9J2K - chains A and B; structure by X-ray diffraction, 1.76 A resolution.

[Chain A (and B)]
Molecule: Aminotransferase, class III
Source organism: Pseudomonas putida KT2440
Notes: EC 2.6.1.96; chain B of this document is another copy of the same molecule, construct and numbering; everything in this record applies to it too
UniProtKB: Q88J50 (Q88J50_PSEPK); residues 1-459 here = UniProt positions 1-459
Amino-acid sequence (459 residues; each row starts with the number of its first residue):
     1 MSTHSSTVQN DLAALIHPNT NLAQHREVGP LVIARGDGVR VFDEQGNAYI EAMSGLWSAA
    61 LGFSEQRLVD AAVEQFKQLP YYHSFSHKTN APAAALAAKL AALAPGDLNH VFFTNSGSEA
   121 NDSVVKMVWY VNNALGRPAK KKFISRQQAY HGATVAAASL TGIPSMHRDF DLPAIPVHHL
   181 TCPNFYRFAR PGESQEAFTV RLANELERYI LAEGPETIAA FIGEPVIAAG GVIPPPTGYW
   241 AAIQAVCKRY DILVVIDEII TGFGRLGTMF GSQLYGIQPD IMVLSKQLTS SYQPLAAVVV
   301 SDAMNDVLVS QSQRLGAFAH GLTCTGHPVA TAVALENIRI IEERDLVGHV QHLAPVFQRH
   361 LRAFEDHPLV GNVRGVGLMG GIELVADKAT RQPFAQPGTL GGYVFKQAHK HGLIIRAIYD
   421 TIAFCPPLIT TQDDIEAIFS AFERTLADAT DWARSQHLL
Disordered / not traced: 1-4 (chain B: 1-2)
Modified residues: Lys286 ((2S)-2-amino-6-[[3-hydroxy-2-methyl-5-(phosphonooxymethyl)pyridin-4-yl]methylideneamino]hexanoic acid; LLP)
From the paper describing this entry:
  - catalytic residues: Lys286
  - self-association interface (contacts with another copy of this molecule): Asn115
  - mutagenesis - L322F (8-fold): increased binding to cofactor
  - mutagenesis - L322F (Tm change 6 degC): increased stability
  - mutagenesis - L322F: increased catalytic activity
  - mutagenesis - L322F: increased binding to amine donor
  - mutagenesis - I259V: decreased catalytic activity
  - mutagenesis - L322F/C324Y: decreased binding to PLP

[How chain A and chain B interact]
Pairs across the interface (280; chain A residue first):
  Thr7(A) - Ala91(B)
  Thr7(A) - Ala94(B)
  Asn10(A) - Ala94(B)
  Asn10(A) - Ala95(B)
  Asn10(A) - Ala98(B)
  Asp11(A) - Thr89(B)  hydrogen bond
  Asp11(A) - Ala94(B)
  Ala13(A) - Asn109(B)
  Ala13(A) - His110(B)
  Ala14(A) - Ala97(B)
  Ala14(A) - Ala98(B)
  Ala14(A) - Asn109(B)
  Ala14(A) - His110(B)
  Ala14(A) - Val111(B)  hydrogen bond (backbone-backbone)
  Leu15(A) - Thr89(B)
  Leu15(A) - Ala97(B)  hydrophobic
  Leu15(A) - Val111(B)
  Leu15(A) - Phe113(B)  hydrophobic
  Ile16(A) - His110(B)
  Ile16(A) - Val111(B)  hydrogen bond (backbone-backbone)
  Ile16(A) - Phe112(B)
  Ile16(A) - Val300(B)  hydrophobic
  Ile16(A) - Asn305(B)
  His17(A) - Ser84(B)  hydrogen bond (side chain-backbone)
  His17(A) - Lys88(B)  hydrogen bond (side chain-backbone)
  His17(A) - Thr89(B)
  His17(A) - Phe318(B)
  Pro18(A) - Ser84(B)
  Pro18(A) - Phe85(B)
  Pro18(A) - Phe112(B)  hydrophobic
  Pro18(A) - His320(B)
  Pro18(A) - Gly321(B)
  Pro18(A) - Thr325(B)
  Asn19(A) - Phe85(B)
  Asn19(A) - Ser86(B)  hydrogen bond (backbone-backbone)
  Asn19(A) - Phe318(B)  hydrogen bond (backbone-backbone)
  Asn19(A) - Ala319(B)
  Asn19(A) - His320(B)  hydrogen bond (backbone-backbone)
  Asn19(A) - Gly321(B)
  Thr20(A) - Ser84(B)
  Thr20(A) - Phe85(B)
  Thr20(A) - Ser86(B)  hydrogen bond (side chain-backbone)
  Thr20(A) - His87(B)  hydrogen bond (side chain-backbone)
  Thr20(A) - Ser312(B)
  Thr20(A) - Ala317(B)
  Thr20(A) - Phe318(B)  hydrogen bond (backbone-backbone)
  Asn21(A) - His87(B)
  Asn21(A) - Ser312(B)  hydrogen bond
  Asn21(A) - Gly316(B)  hydrogen bond (side chain-backbone)
  Asn21(A) - Ala317(B)
  Leu22(A) - Leu308(B)  hydrophobic
  Leu22(A) - Ser312(B)  hydrogen bond (backbone-side chain)
  Leu22(A) - Phe318(B)  hydrophobic
  Ala23(A) - Val309(B)
  Ala23(A) - Ser312(B)  hydrogen bond (backbone-side chain)
  Ala23(A) - Gln313(B)
  His25(A) - His87(B)  hydrogen bond
  Arg26(A) - Asn305(B)
  Arg26(A) - Asp306(B)  salt bridge
  Arg26(A) - Val309(B)
  Val28(A) - His87(B)
  Gly29(A) - His87(B)
  Pro30(A) - His87(B)
  Pro30(A) - Thr89(B)
  Leu31(A) - His87(B)  hydrogen bond (backbone-backbone)
  Leu31(A) - Lys88(B)
  Leu31(A) - Thr89(B)  hydrogen bond (backbone-backbone)
  Val32(A) - Thr89(B)
  Ile33(A) - Leu79(B)
  Ile33(A) - Tyr82(B)  hydrophobic
  Ile33(A) - Lys88(B)
  Ile33(A) - Thr89(B)  hydrogen bond (backbone-backbone)
  Ile33(A) - Asn90(B)
  Ala34(A) - Gln78(B)  hydrogen bond (backbone-side chain)
  Ala34(A) - Leu79(B)
  Arg35(A) - Gln78(B)
  Arg35(A) - Leu79(B)
  Gly36(A) - Gln78(B)  hydrogen bond (backbone-backbone)
  Gly36(A) - Leu79(B)
  Glu51(A) - Tyr82(B)  hydrogen bond
  Gly55(A) - His83(B)
  Leu56(A) - Tyr81(B)
  Leu56(A) - His83(B)
  Leu56(A) - Phe85(B)  hydrophobic
  Leu56(A) - Thr323(B)
  Ser58(A) - Tyr81(B)
  Ser58(A) - Thr323(B)
  Phe63(A) - Pro80(B)
  Phe63(A) - Tyr81(B)
  Phe63(A) - Tyr82(B)  hydrophobic
  Val69(A) - Phe76(B)  hydrophobic
  Ala72(A) - Phe76(B)  hydrophobic
  Val73(A) - Val73(B)  hydrophobic
  Phe76(A) - Val69(B)  hydrophobic
  Phe76(A) - Ala72(B)  hydrophobic
  Phe76(A) - Tyr292(B)
  Phe76(A) - Gln293(B)
  Gln78(A) - Arg35(B)
  Gln78(A) - Gly36(B)  hydrogen bond (backbone-backbone)
  Leu79(A) - Ile33(B)
  Leu79(A) - Ala34(B)
  Leu79(A) - Arg35(B)
  Leu79(A) - Gly36(B)
  Pro80(A) - Phe63(B)
  Pro80(A) - Tyr292(B)
  Tyr81(A) - Leu56(B)
  Tyr81(A) - Ser58(B)
  Tyr81(A) - Phe63(B)
  Tyr81(A) - Ser291(B)
  Tyr82(A) - Ile33(B)  hydrophobic
  Tyr82(A) - Glu51(B)  hydrogen bond
  Tyr82(A) - Phe63(B)  hydrophobic
  Tyr82(A) - Ile414(B)
  His83(A) - Gly55(B)
  His83(A) - Leu56(B)
  Ser84(A) - His17(B)  hydrogen bond (backbone-side chain)
  Ser84(A) - Pro18(B)
  Ser84(A) - Thr20(B)
  Phe85(A) - Pro18(B)
  Phe85(A) - Asn19(B)
  Phe85(A) - Thr20(B)
  Phe85(A) - Leu56(B)  hydrophobic
  Phe85(A) - Arg416(B)
  Ser86(A) - Asn19(B)  hydrogen bond (backbone-backbone)
  Ser86(A) - Thr20(B)  hydrogen bond (backbone-side chain)
  Ser86(A) - Phe405(B)
  Ser86(A) - Arg416(B)  hydrogen bond
  His87(A) - Thr20(B)  hydrogen bond (backbone-side chain)
  His87(A) - Asn21(B)
  His87(A) - His25(B)  hydrogen bond
  His87(A) - Val28(B)
  His87(A) - Gly29(B)
  His87(A) - Pro30(B)
  His87(A) - Leu31(B)  hydrogen bond (backbone-backbone)
  Lys88(A) - His17(B)  hydrogen bond (backbone-side chain)
  Lys88(A) - Leu31(B)
  Lys88(A) - Ile33(B)
  Lys88(A) - Phe405(B)
  Lys88(A) - His409(B)  hydrogen bond
  Lys88(A) - Ile414(B)
  Thr89(A) - Asp11(B)  hydrogen bond
  Thr89(A) - Leu15(B)
  Thr89(A) - His17(B)
  Thr89(A) - Pro30(B)
  Thr89(A) - Leu31(B)  hydrogen bond (backbone-backbone)
  Thr89(A) - Val32(B)
  Thr89(A) - Ile33(B)  hydrogen bond (backbone-backbone)
  Asn90(A) - Ile33(B)
  Ala91(A) - Thr7(B)
  Ala94(A) - Thr7(B)
  Ala94(A) - Asn10(B)
  Ala94(A) - Asp11(B)
  Ala95(A) - Asn10(B)
  Ala97(A) - Ala14(B)
  Ala97(A) - Leu15(B)  hydrophobic
  Ala98(A) - Asn10(B)
  Ala98(A) - Ala14(B)
  Asn109(A) - Ala13(B)
  Asn109(A) - Ala14(B)
  His110(A) - Ala13(B)  hydrogen bond (side chain-backbone)
  His110(A) - Ala14(B)
  His110(A) - Ile16(B)
  Val111(A) - Ala14(B)  hydrogen bond (backbone-backbone)
  Val111(A) - Leu15(B)
  Val111(A) - Ile16(B)  hydrogen bond (backbone-backbone)
  Phe112(A) - Ile16(B)
  Phe112(A) - Pro18(B)  hydrophobic
  Phe113(A) - Leu15(B)  hydrophobic
  Asn115(A) - Asn115(B)
  Asn115(A) - Ser116(B)
  Asn115(A) - Pro294(B)
  Ser116(A) - Asn115(B)
  Ser116(A) - Glu119(B)  hydrogen bond
  Ser118(A) - Leu322(B)
  Glu119(A) - Ser116(B)  hydrogen bond
  Glu119(A) - Glu119(B)
  Asp122(A) - Thr154(B)
  Asp122(A) - Val155(B)  hydrogen bond (side chain-backbone)
  Lys126(A) - Ala153(B)  hydrogen bond (side chain-backbone)
  Lys126(A) - Val155(B)
  Lys126(A) - Phe170(B)
  Trp129(A) - Asp169(B)
  Trp129(A) - Phe170(B)
  Trp129(A) - Asp171(B)
  Tyr130(A) - Arg168(B)
  Tyr130(A) - Asp169(B)
  Tyr130(A) - Phe170(B)  hydrophobic
  Asn133(A) - Asp169(B)  hydrogen bond (side chain-backbone)
  Asn133(A) - Asp171(B)  hydrogen bond
  Lys141(A) - Asp171(B)  salt bridge
  Tyr150(A) - Gly321(B)
  Ala153(A) - Lys126(B)  hydrogen bond (backbone-side chain)
  Ala153(A) - His320(B)
  Ala153(A) - Gly321(B)
  Thr154(A) - Asp122(B)
  Val155(A) - Asp122(B)  hydrogen bond (backbone-side chain)
  Val155(A) - Lys126(B)
  Val155(A) - Ala156(B)  hydrophobic
  Ala156(A) - Val155(B)  hydrophobic
  Ser165(A) - Ala319(B)
  Met166(A) - Ala319(B)
  Arg168(A) - Tyr130(B)
  Arg168(A) - Arg314(B)
  Arg168(A) - Leu315(B)
  Asp169(A) - Trp129(B)
  Asp169(A) - Tyr130(B)
  Asp169(A) - Asn133(B)  hydrogen bond (backbone-side chain)
  Asp169(A) - Gln311(B)  hydrogen bond
  Asp169(A) - Arg314(B)  salt bridge
  Asp169(A) - Leu315(B)
  Phe170(A) - Lys126(B)
  Phe170(A) - Trp129(B)
  Phe170(A) - Tyr130(B)  hydrophobic
  Phe170(A) - Phe318(B)  hydrophobic
  Phe170(A) - Ala319(B)
  Asp171(A) - Trp129(B)
  Asp171(A) - Asn133(B)  hydrogen bond
  Asp171(A) - Lys141(B)  salt bridge
  Ala174(A) - Ala174(B)
  Lys286(A) - Leu322(B)
  Lys286(A) - Thr323(B)
  Ser291(A) - Tyr81(B)
  Ser291(A) - Thr323(B)
  Ser291(A) - His327(B)  hydrogen bond (backbone-side chain)
  Tyr292(A) - Phe76(B)
  Tyr292(A) - Pro80(B)
  Tyr292(A) - His327(B)  hydrogen bond (backbone-side chain)
  Gln293(A) - Phe76(B)
  Gln293(A) - Gln293(B)  hydrogen bond
  Pro294(A) - Asn115(B)
  Val300(A) - Ile16(B)  hydrophobic
  Asn305(A) - Ile16(B)
  Asn305(A) - Arg26(B)
  Asp306(A) - Arg26(B)  salt bridge
  Leu308(A) - Leu22(B)  hydrophobic
  Val309(A) - Ala23(B)
  Val309(A) - Arg26(B)
  Gln311(A) - Asp169(B)  hydrogen bond
  Ser312(A) - Thr20(B)
  Ser312(A) - Asn21(B)  hydrogen bond
  Ser312(A) - Leu22(B)  hydrogen bond (side chain-backbone)
  Ser312(A) - Ala23(B)  hydrogen bond (side chain-backbone)
  Gln313(A) - Ala23(B)
  Arg314(A) - Arg168(B)
  Arg314(A) - Asp169(B)  salt bridge
  Leu315(A) - Arg168(B)
  Leu315(A) - Asp169(B)
  Gly316(A) - Asn21(B)  hydrogen bond (backbone-side chain)
  Ala317(A) - Thr20(B)
  Ala317(A) - Asn21(B)
  Phe318(A) - His17(B)
  Phe318(A) - Asn19(B)  hydrogen bond (backbone-backbone)
  Phe318(A) - Thr20(B)  hydrogen bond (backbone-backbone)
  Phe318(A) - Leu22(B)  hydrophobic
  Phe318(A) - Phe170(B)  hydrophobic
  Ala319(A) - Asn19(B)
  Ala319(A) - Ser165(B)
  Ala319(A) - Met166(B)
  Ala319(A) - Phe170(B)
  His320(A) - Pro18(B)
  His320(A) - Asn19(B)  hydrogen bond (backbone-backbone)
  His320(A) - Ala153(B)
  Gly321(A) - Pro18(B)
  Gly321(A) - Asn19(B)
  Gly321(A) - Tyr150(B)
  Gly321(A) - Ala153(B)
  Leu322(A) - Ser118(B)
  Leu322(A) - Lys286(B)
  Thr323(A) - Leu56(B)
  Thr323(A) - Lys286(B)
  Thr323(A) - Ser291(B)
  Thr325(A) - Pro18(B)
  His327(A) - Ser291(B)  hydrogen bond (side chain-backbone)
  His327(A) - Tyr292(B)  hydrogen bond (side chain-backbone)
  Phe405(A) - Ser86(B)
  Phe405(A) - Lys88(B)
  His409(A) - Lys88(B)  hydrogen bond
  Ile414(A) - Tyr82(B)
  Ile414(A) - Lys88(B)
  Arg416(A) - Ser86(B)  hydrogen bond
Also at the interface, not in a pair above, chain A (121 interface residues in all): Gln24, Val41, Lys77, Ala93, Ala101, Val125, Met127, Ala158, Leu172, Ile175, Ser290, Cys324, Val329
Also at the interface, not in a pair above, chain B (122 interface residues in all): Gln24, Val41, Ser64, Gln66, Ala93, Ala101, Val125, Met127, Ala158, Leu172, Ile175, Ser290, Cys324, Val329

[In short]
The interface between chain A and chain B involves 121 residues on one side and 122 on the other, with 65
hydrogen bonds and 6 salt bridges. Polar contacts include Arg26(A)-Asp306(B), Lys141(A)-Asp171(B) and
Asp169(A)-Arg314(B). The paper reports the catalytic residue Lys286(A); L322F of chain A increases binding to
cofactor; 3 substitutions were tested in all.
Chain A and chain B are both Aminotransferase, class III (Pseudomonas putida KT2440); the structure, Crystal
structure of Omega Transaminase TA_2799 from Pseudomonas putida KT2440, was determined by X-ray diffraction,
deposited together with 9J4Y, 9J4Z and 9J50.
